Entry 8E5L (electron microscopy, 4.20 A resolution (low resolution: residue-level contacts below are approximate; hydrogen-bond / salt-bridge calls are withheld)); this record covers chains 7 and a of the 7 polymer chains in the assembly.

Chain 7:
Molecule: RNA with 21 nt long spacer
Sequence (38 nucleotides; row label = number of the first residue in the row):
     1 AUGUUUUUUU UUUUUUUUUU UUUUGAUUUG GUGAGAGG
Unresolved in the structure: 10-38

Chain a:
Molecule: Transcription termination factor Rho
From: Escherichia coli
Notes: EC 3.6.4.-
UniProt: A0A0A0GPI6 (A0A0A0GPI6_ECOLX); residues 1-419 here correspond to UniProt positions 25-443 (UniProt number = residue number + 24)
Sequence (419 residues; row label = number of the first residue in the row):
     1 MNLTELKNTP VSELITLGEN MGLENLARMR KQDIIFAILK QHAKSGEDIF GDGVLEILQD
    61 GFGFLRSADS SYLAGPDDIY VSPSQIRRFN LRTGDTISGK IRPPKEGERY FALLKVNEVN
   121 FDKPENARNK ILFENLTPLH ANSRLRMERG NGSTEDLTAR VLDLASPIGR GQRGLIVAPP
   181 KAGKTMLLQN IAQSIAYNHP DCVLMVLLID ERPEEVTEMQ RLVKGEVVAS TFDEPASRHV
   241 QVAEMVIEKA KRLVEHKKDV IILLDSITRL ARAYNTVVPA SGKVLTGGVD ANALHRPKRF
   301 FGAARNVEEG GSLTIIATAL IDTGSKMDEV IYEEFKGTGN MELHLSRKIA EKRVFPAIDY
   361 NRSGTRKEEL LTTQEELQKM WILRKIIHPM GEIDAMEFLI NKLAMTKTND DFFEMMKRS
Unresolved in the structure: 418-419
Ion coordination: beryllium trifluoride ion: Lys184 (together with ADP)
Residues lining bound ligands:
  - ADP / beryllium trifluoride: Thr158, Pro179, Pro180, Lys181, Ala182, Gly183, Lys184, Thr185, Met186, Leu320, Phe355
  - ADP / beryllium trifluoride: Gly337, Thr365, Arg366, Lys367

Chain 7 / chain a interface:
Residue-residue contacts (5; chain 7 residue first):
  A1(7) - Gly282(a)
  U2(7) - Lys283(a)
  U2(7) - Val284(a)
  G3(7) - Leu285(a)
  U7(7) - Thr286(a)
Interface residues without a listed pair, chain a (6 interface residues in all): Gly287

In short:
Chain 7 and chain a form an interface of 4 and 6 residues respectively. Ligands of chain a: ADP / beryllium
trifluoride.
Chain 7 is RNA with 21 nt long spacer and chain a is Transcription termination factor Rho (Escherichia coli);
the structure, Escherichia coli Rho-dependent transcription pre-termination complex containing 21 nt long RNA
spacer, Mg-ADP-BeF3, and NusG; Rho ..., was determined by electron microscopy, deposited together with 8E3F,
8E3H, 8E5K, 8E5O, 8E5P, 8E6W and 3 further entries.
